Entry 6D7U (X-ray diffraction, 2.70 A resolution); this record covers chains C and D of the 6 polymer chains in the assembly.

[Chain C]
Name: Hemagglutinin HA1 chain
Organism: Influenza A virus
UniProt: A0A1S6R2B6 (A0A1S6R2B6_9INFA); residues 1-316 here correspond to UniProt positions 19-334 (UniProt number = residue number + 18)
Chain sequence (316 residues; each row starts with the number of its first residue):
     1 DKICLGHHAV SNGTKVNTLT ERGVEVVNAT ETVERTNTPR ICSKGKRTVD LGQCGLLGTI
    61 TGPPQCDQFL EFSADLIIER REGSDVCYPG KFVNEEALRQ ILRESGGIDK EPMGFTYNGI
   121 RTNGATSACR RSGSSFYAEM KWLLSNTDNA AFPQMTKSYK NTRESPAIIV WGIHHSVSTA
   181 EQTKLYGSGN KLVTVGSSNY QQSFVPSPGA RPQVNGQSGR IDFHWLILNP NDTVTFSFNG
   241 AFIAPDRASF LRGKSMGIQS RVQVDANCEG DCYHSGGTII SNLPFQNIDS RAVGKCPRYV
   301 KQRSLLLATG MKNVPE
Sequence notes: conflict Ala125 (Val143 in A0A1S6R2B6), Arg261 (Gly279 in A0A1S6R2B6)
Disulfide bonds: Cys54-Cys66, Cys87-Cys129, Cys272-Cys296
Covalent attachments: N-acetylglucosamine (NAG) linked to Asn28, Asn231
Reported in the primary citation:
  - post-translational modification sites: Asn28, Asn231
  - specificity-determining residues: Gln217

[Chain D]
Name: Hemagglutinin HA2 chain
Organism: Influenza A virus
UniProt: A0A2I7YV20 (A0A2I7YV20_9INFA); residues 1-171 here correspond to UniProt positions 344-514 (UniProt number = residue number + 343)
Chain sequence (171 residues; numbered 1 to 171; the number before each row is that of its first residue):
     1 GIFGAIAGFI ENGWEGLIDG WYGFRHQNAQ GEGTAADYKS TQSAIDQITG KLNRLIAKTN
    61 QQFKLIDNEF NEVEKQIGNV INWTRDSITE VWSYNAELLV AMENQHTIDL ADSEMDKLYE
   121 RVKRQLRENA EEDGTGCFEI FHKCDDDCMA SIRNNTYDHR KYREEAMQNR I
Sequence notes: conflict Ile2 (Leu345 in A0A2I7YV20)
Disulfide bonds: Cys144-Cys148
Covalent attachments: N-acetylglucosamine (NAG) linked to Asn82
Reported in the primary citation:
  - post-translational modification sites: Asn82

[Chain C / chain D interface]
Inter-chain disulfides: Cys4(C)-Cys137(D)
Contacting residue pairs (131; chain C residue first):
  Asp1(C) - Gln27(D)
  Asp1(C) - Asn28(D)
  Asp1(C) - Ala29(D)
  Asp1(C) - Ile140(D)  hydrogen bond (backbone-backbone)
  Asp1(C) - Cys144(D)
  Lys2(C) - His26(D)
  Lys2(C) - Gln27(D)  hydrogen bond (backbone-backbone)
  Lys2(C) - Cys137(D)  hydrogen bond
  Lys2(C) - Phe138(D)
  Lys2(C) - Ile140(D)
  Lys2(C) - Met149(D)
  Ile3(C) - Phe24(D)  hydrophobic
  Ile3(C) - Arg25(D)
  Ile3(C) - Cys137(D)
  Ile3(C) - Phe138(D)  hydrogen bond (backbone-backbone)
  Cys4(C) - Trp14(D)
  Cys4(C) - Phe24(D)
  Cys4(C) - Arg25(D)  hydrogen bond (backbone-backbone)
  Cys4(C) - Cys137(D)  disulfide
  Leu5(C) - Ile10(D)
  Leu5(C) - Trp14(D)
  Leu5(C) - Gly23(D)
  Leu5(C) - Phe24(D)  hydrophobic
  Leu5(C) - Leu118(D)  hydrophobic
  Leu5(C) - Tyr119(D)  hydrophobic
  Leu5(C) - Gly136(D)  hydrogen bond (backbone-backbone)
  Leu5(C) - Phe138(D)  hydrophobic
  Gly6(C) - Trp14(D)
  Gly6(C) - Tyr22(D)
  Gly6(C) - Gly23(D)  hydrogen bond (backbone-backbone)
  Gly6(C) - Met115(D)
  His7(C) - Ile6(D)
  His7(C) - Gly13(D)
  His7(C) - Trp14(D)  hydrogen bond (backbone-backbone)
  His7(C) - Trp21(D)
  His7(C) - Met115(D)
  His8(C) - Trp14(D)
  His8(C) - Leu17(D)
  His8(C) - Gly20(D)
  His8(C) - Trp21(D)  hydrogen bond (backbone-backbone)
  Ala9(C) - Trp14(D)
  Ala9(C) - Glu15(D)
  Val10(C) - Glu15(D)
  Ser11(C) - Glu15(D)
  Val16(C) - Asn104(D)
  Asn17(C) - Ala101(D)
  Asn17(C) - Asn104(D)  hydrogen bond (backbone-side chain)
  Thr18(C) - Ala101(D)
  Thr18(C) - Gln105(D)  hydrogen bond
  Thr18(C) - Ile108(D)
  Leu19(C) - Leu98(D)  hydrophobic
  Leu19(C) - Ala101(D)
  Leu19(C) - Met102(D)  hydrophobic
  Leu19(C) - Gln105(D)  hydrogen bond (backbone-side chain)
  Thr20(C) - Gln105(D)  hydrogen bond
  Val24(C) - Ile108(D)  hydrophobic
  Val26(C) - Ile108(D)  hydrophobic
  Glu79(C) - Phe70(D)
  Arg80(C) - Phe70(D)
  Arg81(C) - Glu69(D)  hydrogen bond (side chain-backbone)
  Arg81(C) - Phe70(D)
  Glu95(C) - Asn71(D)
  Glu96(C) - Asp67(D)
  Glu96(C) - Asn68(D)  hydrogen bond
  Glu96(C) - Val73(D)
  Arg99(C) - Asn68(D)
  Gln100(C) - Leu65(D)
  Gln100(C) - Ile66(D)
  Arg103(C) - Leu65(D)
  Arg103(C) - Asn68(D)
  Glu104(C) - Lys64(D)  salt bridge
  Met256(C) - Gln62(D)
  Met256(C) - Phe63(D)
  Gly257(C) - Leu65(D)
  Gln259(C) - Asn68(D)  hydrogen bond
  Gln259(C) - Glu69(D)  hydrogen bond (side chain-backbone)
  Gln259(C) - Phe70(D)
  Ser275(C) - Glu69(D)  hydrogen bond
  Asn282(C) - Ile56(D)
  Asn282(C) - Ala57(D)
  Pro284(C) - Leu55(D)
  Phe285(C) - Ala96(D)  hydrophobic
  Phe285(C) - Leu99(D)  hydrophobic
  Ser290(C) - Arg85(D)
  Arg291(C) - Asp67(D)  salt bridge
  Arg291(C) - Glu69(D)  salt bridge
  Arg291(C) - Arg85(D)
  Val293(C) - Phe63(D)
  Val293(C) - Lys64(D)
  Val293(C) - Leu65(D)  hydrophobic
  Gly294(C) - Gln61(D)
  Gly294(C) - Gln62(D)
  Gly294(C) - Phe63(D)  hydrogen bond (backbone-backbone)
  Lys295(C) - Thr59(D)
  Lys295(C) - Asn60(D)
  Lys295(C) - Gln61(D)
  Cys296(C) - Thr59(D)
  Arg298(C) - Trp92(D)
  Tyr299(C) - Thr89(D)
  Tyr299(C) - Trp92(D)
  Val300(C) - Trp92(D)
  Val300(C) - Ser93(D)
  Val300(C) - Ala96(D)  hydrophobic
  Lys301(C) - Glu90(D)  salt bridge
  Lys301(C) - Ser93(D)  hydrogen bond (backbone-side chain)
  Gln302(C) - Ser93(D)  hydrogen bond (side chain-backbone)
  Gln302(C) - Glu97(D)  hydrogen bond
  Leu305(C) - Ala96(D)  hydrophobic
  Leu305(C) - Glu97(D)
  Leu306(C) - Val100(D)
  Leu306(C) - Asn104(D)  hydrogen bond (backbone-side chain)
  Leu307(C) - Leu52(D)  hydrophobic
  Leu307(C) - Leu55(D)  hydrophobic
  Leu307(C) - Glu103(D)
  Leu307(C) - Asn104(D)
  Ala308(C) - Asn104(D)  hydrogen bond (backbone-side chain)
  Ala308(C) - Thr107(D)
  Thr309(C) - Trp21(D)
  Thr309(C) - Ile48(D)
  Thr309(C) - Leu52(D)
  Gly310(C) - Trp21(D)
  Gly310(C) - Thr107(D)
  Met311(C) - Ile6(D)  hydrophobic
  Met311(C) - Trp21(D)  hydrophobic
  Met311(C) - Tyr22(D)
  Met311(C) - Ala111(D)  hydrophobic
  Lys312(C) - Ala7(D)
  Val314(C) - Asn12(D)
  Val314(C) - Gly13(D)  hydrogen bond (backbone-backbone)
  Pro315(C) - Asn12(D)
  Glu316(C) - Asn12(D)
Also at the interface, not in a pair above, chain C (63 interface residues in all): Thr32, Lys91, Ser255, Ile258, Ser260, Asp271, Leu283
Also at the interface, not in a pair above, chain D (70 interface residues in all): Lys58, Val122, Asp133, Glu139, His142, Ile152

[Summary]
63 residues of chain C face 70 of chain D across their interface; the contacts include 1 disulfide bond, 25
hydrogen bonds and 4 salt bridges. Among the polar pairs are Glu104(C)-Lys64(D), Arg291(C)-Asp67(D) and
Arg291(C)-Glu69(D). Covalently linked N-acetylglucosamine: at Asn28(C) and Asn231(C). The paper reports the
specificity determinant Gln217(C); modification sites Asn28(C), Asn231(C) and Asn82(D).
Chain C is Hemagglutinin HA1 chain and chain D is Hemagglutinin HA2 chain, both from Influenza A virus; the
structure, The crystal structure of hemagglutinin from A/Guangdong/17SF003/2016 H7N9 influenza virus, was
determined by X-ray diffraction (same publication as 6D7C, 6D8B and 6D8D).
